Entry 3K72 (X-ray diffraction, 3.70 A resolution); this record covers chains A and B.

== Chain A ==
Protein: Integrin alpha-X
From: Homo sapiens
UniProt: P20702 (ITAX_HUMAN); residues 1-1084 here correspond to UniProt positions 20-1103 (UniProt number = residue number + 19)
Sequence (1095 residues; each row starts with the number of its first residue):
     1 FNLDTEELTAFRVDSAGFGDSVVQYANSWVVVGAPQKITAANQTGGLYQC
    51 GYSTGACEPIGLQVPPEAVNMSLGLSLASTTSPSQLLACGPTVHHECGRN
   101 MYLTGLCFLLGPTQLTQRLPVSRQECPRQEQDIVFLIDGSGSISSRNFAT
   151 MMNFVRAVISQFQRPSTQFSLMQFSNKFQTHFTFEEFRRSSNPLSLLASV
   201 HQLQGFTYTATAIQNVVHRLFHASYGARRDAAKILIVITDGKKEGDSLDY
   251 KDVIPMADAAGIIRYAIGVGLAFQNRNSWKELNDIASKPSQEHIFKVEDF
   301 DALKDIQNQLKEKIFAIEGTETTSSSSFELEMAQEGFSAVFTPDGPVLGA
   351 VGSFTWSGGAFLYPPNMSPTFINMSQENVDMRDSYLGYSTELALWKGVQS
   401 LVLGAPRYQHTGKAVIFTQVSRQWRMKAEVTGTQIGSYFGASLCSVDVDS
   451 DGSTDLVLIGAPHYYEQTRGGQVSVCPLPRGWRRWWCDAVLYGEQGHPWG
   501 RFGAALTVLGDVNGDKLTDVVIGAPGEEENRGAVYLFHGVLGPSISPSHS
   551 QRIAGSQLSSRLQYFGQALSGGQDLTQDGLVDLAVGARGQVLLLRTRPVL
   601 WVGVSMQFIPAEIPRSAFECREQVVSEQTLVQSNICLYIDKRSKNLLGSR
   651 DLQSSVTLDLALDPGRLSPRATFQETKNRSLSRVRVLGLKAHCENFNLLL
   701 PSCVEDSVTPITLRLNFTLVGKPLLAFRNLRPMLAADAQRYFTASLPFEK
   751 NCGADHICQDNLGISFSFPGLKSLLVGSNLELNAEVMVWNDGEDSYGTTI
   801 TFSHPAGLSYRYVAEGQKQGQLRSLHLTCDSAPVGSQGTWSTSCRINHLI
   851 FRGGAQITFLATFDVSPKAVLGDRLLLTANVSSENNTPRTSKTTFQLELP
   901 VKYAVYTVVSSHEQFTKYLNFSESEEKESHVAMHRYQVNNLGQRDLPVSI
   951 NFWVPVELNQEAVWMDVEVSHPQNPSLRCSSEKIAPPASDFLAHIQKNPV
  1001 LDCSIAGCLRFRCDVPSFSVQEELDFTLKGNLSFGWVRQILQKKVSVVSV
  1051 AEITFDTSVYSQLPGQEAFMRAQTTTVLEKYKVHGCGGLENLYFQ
Not modelled in the structure: 128-325, 1083-1095
Construct notes: expression tag (1085-1095)
Swiss-Prot annotation at these positions:
  - binding site (Mg(2+)): D138, S140, S142, D240
  - binding site (Ca(2+)): D447, D449, D451, D455, D511, N513, D515, D519, D574, D578, D582
  - glycosylation (N-linked (GlcNAc...) asparagine): N42, N70, N373, N678, N716, N880, N920, N1031
Disulfide bonds: C50-C57, C89-C107, C97-C126, C476-C487, C620-C703, C636-C693, C752-C758, C829-C844, C979-C1013, C1003-C1008
Glycans and other covalent adducts: N-acetylglucosamine (NAG) linked to N42, N678, N716, N880; glycan linked to N373
Bound ions: Ca2+ site 1: D447, D449, S453, D455; Ca2+ site 2 near L517 (its only coordinating residue here); Ca2+ site 3: D574, D578, L580, D582

== Chain B ==
Protein: Integrin beta-2
From: Homo sapiens
UniProt: P05107 (ITB2_HUMAN); residues 1-677 here correspond to UniProt positions 23-699 (UniProt number = residue number + 22)
Sequence (687 residues; row label = number of the first residue in the row):
     1 QECTKFKVSSCRECIESGPGCTWCQKLNFTGPGDPDSIRCDTRPQLLMRG
    51 CAADDIMDPTSLAETQEDHNGGQKQLSPQKVTLYLRPGQAAAFNVTFRRA
   101 KGYPIDLYYLMDLSYSMLDDLRNVKKLGGDLLRALNEITESGRIGFGSFV
   151 DKTVLPFVNTHPDKLRNPCPNKEKECQPPFAFRHVLKLTNNSNQFQTEVG
   201 KQLISGNLDAPEGGLDAMMQVAACPEEIGWRNVTRLLVFATDDGFHFAGD
   251 GKLGAILTPNDGRCHLEDNLYKRSNEFDYPSVGQLAHKLAENNIQPIFAV
   301 TSRMVKTYEKLTEIIPKSAVGELSEDSSNVVQLIKNAYNKLSSRVFLDHN
   351 ALPDTLKVTYDSFCSNGVTHRNQPRGDCDGVQINVPITFQVKVTATECIQ
   401 EQSFVIRALGFTDIVTVQVLPQCECRCRDQSRDRSLCHGKGFLECGICRC
   451 DTGYIGKNCECQTQGRSSQELEGSCRKDNNSIICSGLGDCVCGQCLCHTS
   501 DVPGKLIYGQYCECDTINCERYNGQVCGGPGRGLCFCGKCRCHPGFEGSA
   551 CQCERTTEGCLNPRRVECSGRGRCRCNVCECHSGYQLPLCQECPGCPSPC
   601 GKYISCAECLKFEKGPFGKNCSAACPGLQLSNNPVKGRTCKERDSEGCWV
   651 AYTLEQQDGMDRYLIYVDESRECVAGPDGCGENLYFQ
Not modelled in the structure: 674-687
Construct notes: expression tag (678-682, 684-687)
Disulfide bonds: C3-C21, C11-C425, C14-C40, C24-C51, C169-C176, C224-C264, C364-C378, C398-C423, C427-C445, C437-C448, C450-C459, C461-C492, C475-C490, C484-C495, C497-C512, C514-C537, C519-C535, C527-C540, C542-C551, C553-C576, C560-C574, C568-C579, C581-C590, C593-C596, C600-C640, C606-C625, C609-C621, C648-C673
Glycans and other covalent adducts: N-acetylglucosamine (NAG) linked to N94, N479
Bound ions: Ca2+: S116, D119, D120, E325

== Interface between chain A and chain B ==
Contacting residue pairs (89):
  D20(A) - L257(B)
  Q36(A) - A255(B)  hydrogen bond (side chain-backbone)
  L75(A) - K252(B)
  T92(A) - L253(B)
  H94(A) - L155(B)
  G98(A) - P162(B)
  R99(A) - K164(B)
  N100(A) - N159(B)
  N100(A) - K164(B)
  M101(A) - H161(B)
  L103(A) - L155(B)  hydrophobic
  L103(A) - P156(B)  hydrophobic
  M332(A) - L208(B)  hydrophobic
  Q334(A) - P156(B)
  Q334(A) - L253(B)  hydrogen bond (side chain-backbone)
  F337(A) - L253(B)  hydrophobic
  D383(A) - P211(B)
  Y385(A) - H246(B)  hydrogen bond
  Y385(A) - D250(B)
  Y385(A) - L253(B)
  Y388(A) - G249(B)  hydrogen bond (side chain-backbone)
  Y388(A) - K252(B)
  R407(A) - F245(B)  hydrogen bond (side chain-backbone)
  R407(A) - F247(B)
  R407(A) - D250(B)  salt bridge
  H410(A) - F245(B)
  H410(A) - F247(B)
  H410(A) - T307(B)
  Q434(A) - I314(B)
  I435(A) - V282(B)
  I435(A) - T307(B)
  I435(A) - K310(B)
  I435(A) - L311(B)  hydrophobic
  I435(A) - I314(B)  hydrophobic
  G436(A) - V282(B)
  Y438(A) - F247(B)  hydrophobic
  Y438(A) - A248(B)
  Y438(A) - G249(B)
  Y438(A) - D250(B)  hydrogen bond
  H463(A) - A248(B)
  H463(A) - S281(B)
  H463(A) - V282(B)
  Y465(A) - G283(B)
  Y465(A) - A286(B)
  Y465(A) - I314(B)
  R469(A) - G283(B)  hydrogen bond (side chain-backbone)
  R469(A) - H287(B)
  R483(A) - E592(B)
  R484(A) - Q586(B)  hydrogen bond
  R484(A) - P594(B)
  D488(A) - P588(B)
  W499(A) - G283(B)
  W499(A) - Q284(B)
  W499(A) - H287(B)
  R501(A) - P259(B)
  Y564(A) - T258(B)
  G665(A) - H498(B)
  G665(A) - T499(B)  hydrogen bond (backbone-backbone)
  R666(A) - D489(B)
  R666(A) - H498(B)  hydrogen bond
  E705(A) - S467(B)
  V708(A) - I482(B)  hydrophobic
  T709(A) - I482(B)
  R714(A) - D501(B)  salt bridge
  Y741(A) - D501(B)  hydrogen bond (side chain-backbone)
  Y741(A) - V502(B)  hydrophobic
  Y812(A) - C519(B)
  Y812(A) - E520(B)
  Y812(A) - G538(B)
  V813(A) - E520(B)
  A814(A) - G538(B)
  H826(A) - D515(B)  salt bridge
  H826(A) - N518(B)  hydrogen bond
  L827(A) - N518(B)  hydrogen bond (backbone-side chain)
  H848(A) - I482(B)
  H848(A) - S485(B)
  H848(A) - E513(B)  hydrogen bond (side chain-backbone)
  L849(A) - I482(B)  hydrophobic
  I850(A) - N480(B)
  I850(A) - I482(B)
  R852(A) - N479(B)  hydrogen bond (side chain-backbone)
  R852(A) - N480(B)  hydrogen bond
  Y906(A) - Q586(B)
  K917(A) - E642(B)
  K917(A) - R643(B)  hydrogen bond (backbone-side chain)
  Y918(A) - R643(B)  hydrogen bond (backbone-side chain)
  L919(A) - R643(B)  hydrogen bond (backbone-side chain)
  F1069(A) - S583(B)
  F1069(A) - G584(B)
Also at the interface, not in a pair above, chain A (69 interface residues in all): S72, W356, P406, Q409, S437, W486, Q567, R588, L667, S668, R811, G816, T828, N847, V908, S910, K1044
Also at the interface, not in a pair above, chain B (70 interface residues in all): T160, D209, A210, G244, M304, T463, R476, K477, S481, G486, L487, P503, K539, G595, P597, S645

== Overview ==
69 residues of chain A face 70 of chain B across their interface; the contacts include 19 hydrogen bonds and 3
salt bridges. Polar contacts include R407(A)-D250(B), R714(A)-D501(B) and H826(A)-D515(B). N-acetylglucosamine
is covalently linked to N42(A), N678(A), N716(A) and N880(A).
Here chain A is Integrin alpha-X and chain B is Integrin beta-2, both from Homo sapiens. Entry 3K72 (Structure
of integrin alphaX beta2) was determined by X-ray diffraction, deposited together with 3K6S and 3K71.
